PDB entry 5HLR | X-ray diffraction, 1.91 A resolution | chains A and B of the 5 polymer chains in the assembly

# Chain A (and B)
Molecule: Linalool dehydratase/isomerase
Organism: Castellaniella defragrans
Notes: EC 4.2.1.127, 5.4.4.4; chain B of this document is another copy of the same molecule, construct and numbering; everything in this record applies to it too
UniProtKB: E1XUJ2 (LDI_CASDE); residues 1-371 here correspond to UniProt positions 27-397 (UniProt number = residue number + 26)
Amino-acid sequence (371 residues; numbered 1 to 371; the number before each row is that of its first residue):
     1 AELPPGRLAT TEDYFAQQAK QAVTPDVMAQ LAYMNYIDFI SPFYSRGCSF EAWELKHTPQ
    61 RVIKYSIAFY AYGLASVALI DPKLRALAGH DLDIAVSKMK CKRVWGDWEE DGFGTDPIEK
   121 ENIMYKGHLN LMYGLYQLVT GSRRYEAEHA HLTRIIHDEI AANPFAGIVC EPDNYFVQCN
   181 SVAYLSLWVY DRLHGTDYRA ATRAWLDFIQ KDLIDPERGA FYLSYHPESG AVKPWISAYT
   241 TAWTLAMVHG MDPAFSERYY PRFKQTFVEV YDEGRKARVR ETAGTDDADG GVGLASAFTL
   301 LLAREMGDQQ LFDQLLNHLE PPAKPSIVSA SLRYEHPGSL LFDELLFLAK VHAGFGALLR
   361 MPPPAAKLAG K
Unresolved in the structure: 367-371
Cystine bridges: C48-C101
Residues lining bound ligands:
  - 2-(2-methoxyethoxy)ethanol (PG0), molecule 1: I37, D38, F39, I40
  - 2-(2-methoxyethoxy)ethanol (PG0), molecule 2: P59, V62, G291, V292, L340
Swiss-Prot annotation at these positions:
  - active site: D38 (Proton donor/acceptor)
  - binding site ((2E)-geraniol): C170
What the authors report for this chain:
  - mutagenesis - Y65F: decreased catalytic activity
  - catalytic residues: H128, C170, C179
  - catalytic residues: E171 (proposed by the authors, not directly observed)

# How chain A and chain B interact
Residue-residue contacts (49):
  R61(A) - F39(B)
  R61(A) - S49(B)
  R61(A) - E51(B)  salt bridge
  Y65(A) - F39(B)
  D111(A) - G47(B)
  D111(A) - C48(B)  hydrogen bond (backbone-backbone)
  D111(A) - S49(B)
  F113(A) - S45(B)
  F113(A) - G47(B)
  E171(A) - S45(B)  hydrogen bond
  E171(A) - R46(B)  hydrogen bond (side chain-backbone)
  E171(A) - G47(B)
  P172(A) - R46(B)
  D173(A) - R46(B)  salt bridge
  D173(A) - H90(B)  salt bridge
  D173(A) - D93(B)
  N174(A) - Y44(B)  hydrogen bond (side chain-backbone)
  N174(A) - H90(B)
  F176(A) - Y44(B)
  L223(A) - N35(B)
  L223(A) - Y36(B)
  H226(A) - H90(B)  hydrogen bond
  E228(A) - S142(B)
  S229(A) - A86(B)
  S229(A) - H90(B)
  A231(A) - A86(B)
  A231(A) - L87(B)
  K233(A) - N35(B)  hydrogen bond (side chain-backbone)
  K233(A) - L87(B)
  P234(A) - M28(B)  hydrophobic
  P234(A) - L87(B)
  W235(A) - M28(B)
  W235(A) - L31(B)
  W235(A) - A32(B)
  W235(A) - N35(B)
  W235(A) - Y36(B)  hydrophobic
  I236(A) - Y36(B)
  S237(A) - Y36(B)
  Y239(A) - D38(B)  hydrogen bond
  E281(A) - Y36(B)  hydrogen bond
  T282(A) - Y36(B)
  T282(A) - S329(B)
  T285(A) - S329(B)
  T285(A) - A330(B)
  D287(A) - V328(B)
  D287(A) - S329(B)  hydrogen bond (side chain-backbone)
  G290(A) - S329(B)
  G291(A) - I37(B)
  V292(A) - D38(B)
Other interface residues (no listed pair), chain A (29 interface residues in all): A283, G284
Other interface residues (no listed pair), chain B (28 interface residues in all): F43, L84, Y136, R144, I327

# Overview
29 residues of chain A face 28 of chain B across their interface; the contacts include 9 hydrogen bonds and 3
salt bridges. Polar contacts include R61(A)-E51(B), D173(A)-R46(B) and D173(A)-H90(B). Ligands of chain A:
2-(2-methoxyethoxy)ethanol. From the paper: catalytic residues H128(A), C170(A) and C179(A) among others; Y65F
of chain A reduces catalytic activity.
Both chains are Linalool dehydratase/isomerase (Castellaniella defragrans). Entry 5HLR (Linalool
dehydratase/isomerase: Ldi-apo) was determined by X-ray diffraction together with 5HSS from the same study.
